3R5I - chains A and C of the 4 polymer chains in the assembly; structure by X-ray diffraction, 2.20 A resolution.

[Chain A (and C)]
Name: Hemoglobin subunit alpha
Organism: Homo sapiens
Notes: chain C of this document is another copy of the same molecule, construct and numbering; everything in this record applies to it too
Reference sequence: P69905 (HBA_HUMAN); residues 1-141 here correspond to UniProt positions 2-142 (UniProt number = residue number + 1)
Sequence (141 residues; row label = number of the first residue in the row):
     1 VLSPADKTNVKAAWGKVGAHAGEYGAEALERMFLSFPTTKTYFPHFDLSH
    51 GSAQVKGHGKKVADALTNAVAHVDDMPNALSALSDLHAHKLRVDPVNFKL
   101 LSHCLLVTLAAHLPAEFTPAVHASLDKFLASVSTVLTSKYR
Curated features (UniProtKB/Swiss-Prot):
  - binding site (O2): H58
  - binding site (heme b): H87
  - site: T8, N9 (Microbial infection: Cleavage), K11 (Not glycated), A13, W14 (Microbial infection: Cleavage), Y24, G25 (Microbial infection: Cleavage), L29, E30 (Microbial infection: Cleavage), H45, F46 (Microbial infection: Cleavage), D47, L48 (Microbial infection: Cleavage), S52, A53 (Microbial infection: Cleavage), V55, K56 (Microbial infection: Cleavage), K56 (Not glycated), G59, K60 (Microbial infection: Cleavage), K60 (Not glycated), K90 (Not glycated), L91, R92 (Microbial infection: Cleavage), K99 (Not glycated), L106, V107 (Microbial infection: Cleavage), T108, L109 (Microbial infection: Cleavage), V121, H122 (Microbial infection: Cleavage), S133, T134 (Microbial infection: Cleavage)
  - modified residue: S3 (Phosphoserine), K7 (N6-succinyllysine), T8 (Phosphothreonine), K11 (N6-succinyllysine), K16 (N6-acetyllysine), Y24 (Phosphotyrosine), S35 (Phosphoserine), K40 (N6-succinyllysine), S49 (Phosphoserine), S102 (Phosphoserine), T108 (Phosphothreonine), S124 (Phosphoserine), S131 (Phosphoserine), T134 (Phosphothreonine), T137 (Phosphothreonine), S138 (Phosphoserine)
  - glycosylation (N-linked (Glc) (glycation) lysine): K7, K16, K40, K61
Covalent attachments: 5-methoxy-2-(pyridin-3-ylmethoxy)benzaldehyde (3R5) linked to V1
Bound ions: heme Fe: H87 (together with oxygen molecule)
Small-molecule neighbours:
  - 3R5 (5-methoxy-2-(pyridin-3-ylmethoxy)benzaldehyde), molecule 1: L2, M76, P77, K127, A130, S131, T134, V135
  - 3R5, molecule 2: A82, L83, L86, K90, L91
  - heme / oxygen molecule: L29, M32, T39, Y42, F43, H45, F46, H58, K61, V62, A65, L66, L83, L86, H87, L91, V93, N97, F98, L101, L105, V132, L136

[Interface between chain A and chain C]
Contacting residue pairs (16; chain A residue first):
  V1(A) with S138(C), hydrogen bond (backbone-side chain); Y140(C), hydrophobic
  S3(A) with K139(C); Y140(C); R141(C)
  P4(A) with Y140(C); R141(C)
  K127(A) with S138(C); K139(C), hydrogen bond (side chain-backbone)
  S138(A) with V1(C)
  K139(A) with S3(C); K127(C), hydrogen bond (backbone-side chain)
  Y140(A) with V1(C), hydrophobic; S3(C); P4(C)
  R141(A) with S3(C)
Other interface residues (no listed pair), chain A (11 interface residues in all): L2, P77, V135
Other interface residues (no listed pair), chain C (12 interface residues in all): L2, D6, P77, V135

[Summary]
11 residues of chain A face 12 of chain C across their interface; the contacts include 3 hydrogen bonds. Polar
pairs include V1(A)-S138(C) and K127(A)-K139(C). Ligands of chain A: heme / oxygen molecule and compound 3R5.
Covalently linked compound 3R5: at V1(A).
Chain A and chain C are both Hemoglobin subunit alpha (Homo sapiens); the structure, Crystal structure of
liganded Hemoglobin complexed with a potent Antisickling agent, INN-312, was determined by X-ray diffraction.
